PDB entry 2UYW | X-ray diffraction, 1.70 A resolution | chains A and D

== Chain A (and D) ==
Protein: Xenavidin
Source organism: Xenopus tropicalis
Notes: chain D of this document is another copy of the same molecule, construct and numbering; everything in this record applies to it too
Sequence (130 residues; each row starts with the number of its first residue):
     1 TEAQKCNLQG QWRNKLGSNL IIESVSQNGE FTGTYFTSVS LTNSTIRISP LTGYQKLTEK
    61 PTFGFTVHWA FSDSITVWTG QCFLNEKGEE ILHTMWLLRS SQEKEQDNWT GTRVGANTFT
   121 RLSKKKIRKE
Disordered / not traced: 1-3, 123-130 (chain D: 1-4, 124-130)
Disulfide bonds: Cys6-Cys82
Small-molecule neighbours: biotin (BTN): Asn14, Leu16, Ser18, Tyr35, Thr37, Val39, Ser40, Leu41, Trp69, Phe71, Ser72, Ser74, Thr76, Trp78, Trp96, Leu98, Asn117
From the paper describing this entry:
  - binding site for biotin: Ser40, Leu41, Trp78
  - post-translational modification sites: Asn43 (proposed by the authors, not directly observed)

== How chain A and chain D interact ==
Residue-residue contacts - 99 pairs, chain A then chain D:
  Asn28(A) with His68(D), hydrogen bond (backbone-side chain)
  Glu30(A) with Thr52(D), hydrogen bond
  Pro50(A) with Tyr54(D)
  Leu51(A) with Tyr54(D), hydrogen bond (backbone-side chain)
  Thr52(A) with Thr52(D), hydrogen bond; Gly53(D); Tyr54(D)
  Gly53(A) with Thr52(D)
  Tyr54(A) with Pro50(D); Leu51(D), hydrogen bond (side chain-backbone); Thr52(D), hydrogen bond; Thr66(D); His68(D)
  Gln55(A) with His68(D)
  Lys56(A) with His68(D), hydrogen bond; Trp69(D), hydrogen bond (side chain-backbone); Ser72(D); Asp73(D); Ser74(D), hydrogen bond (side chain-backbone); Ile75(D)
  Thr58(A) with Asp73(D)
  Lys60(A) with Glu103(D), hydrogen bond (side chain-backbone)
  Thr62(A) with Asp73(D), hydrogen bond (side chain-backbone); Ile75(D); Arg99(D); Ser101(D)
  Phe63(A) with Ile75(D)
  Gly64(A) with Thr66(D); Ile75(D); Val77(D)
  Phe65(A) with Thr66(D), hydrogen bond (backbone-side chain)
  Thr66(A) with Tyr54(D); Gly64(D); Phe65(D), hydrogen bond (side chain-backbone)
  His68(A) with Asn28(D), hydrogen bond (side chain-backbone); Tyr54(D); Gln55(D); Lys56(D), hydrogen bond
  Trp69(A) with Lys56(D), hydrogen bond (backbone-side chain)
  Ser72(A) with Lys56(D), hydrogen bond (backbone-side chain)
  Asp73(A) with Lys56(D); Thr62(D), hydrogen bond (backbone-side chain)
  Ser74(A) with Lys56(D), hydrogen bond (backbone-side chain)
  Ile75(A) with Lys56(D); Thr62(D); Phe63(D); Gly64(D); Thr79(D)
  Val77(A) with Gly64(D); Val77(D), hydrophobic; Trp78(D)
  Trp78(A) with Val77(D)
  Thr79(A) with Ile75(D); Val77(D); Leu97(D); Arg99(D)
  Gly80(A) with Arg99(D)
  Gln81(A) with Arg99(D), hydrogen bond; Ser100(D); Ser101(D), hydrogen bond; Gln102(D), hydrogen bond (side chain-backbone)
  Phe83(A) with Arg99(D); Gln102(D); Lys104(D); Glu105(D); Asn108(D)
  Leu84(A) with Glu105(D)
  Asn85(A) with Glu105(D)
  Ile91(A) with Glu105(D)
  His93(A) with Arg99(D); Glu105(D), salt bridge; Asn108(D)
  Met95(A) with Leu97(D); Thr112(D)
  Trp96(A) with Leu97(D)
  Leu97(A) with Thr79(D); Met95(D); Trp96(D); Leu97(D), hydrophobic
  Arg99(A) with Thr62(D); Thr79(D); Gly80(D); Gln81(D), hydrogen bond; Phe83(D); His93(D)
  Ser100(A) with Gln81(D)
  Ser101(A) with Thr62(D); Gln81(D)
  Gln102(A) with Gln81(D), hydrogen bond (backbone-side chain); Phe83(D)
  Glu103(A) with Lys60(D), hydrogen bond (backbone-side chain)
  Lys104(A) with Phe83(D)
  Glu105(A) with Phe83(D); Asn85(D); Ile91(D); His93(D), salt bridge
  Asn108(A) with Phe83(D); His93(D)
  Thr112(A) with Met95(D)
Also at the interface, not in a pair above, chain A (45 interface residues in all): Gly29
Also at the interface, not in a pair above, chain D (45 interface residues in all): Gly29, Glu30, Thr58, Leu84

== In short ==
Chain A and chain D each contribute 45 residues to their interface; the contacts include 25 hydrogen bonds and
2 salt bridges. Polar contacts include His93(A)-Glu105(D), Asn28(A)-His68(D) and Glu30(A)-Thr52(D). Chain A
binds biotin. From the paper: a binding site for biotin at Ser40(A), Leu41(A) and Trp78(A); a modification
site at Asn43(A).
Chain A and chain D are both Xenavidin (Xenopus tropicalis); the structure, Crystal structure of Xenavidin,
was determined by X-ray diffraction (same publication as 2UZ2).
